3EP2 - chains X and L of the 9 polymer chains in the assembly; structure by electron microscopy, 9.00 A resolution (very low resolution: no residue pairs are listed; an interface is given only as per-side residue counts).

Chain X:
Molecule: Elongation factor Tu
Organism: Escherichia coli K12
Reference sequence: P0A6N1 (EFTU_ECOLI); residues 1-393 here correspond to UniProt positions 2-394 (UniProt number = residue number + 1)
Amino-acid sequence (393 residues; numbered 1 to 393; the number before each row is that of its first residue):
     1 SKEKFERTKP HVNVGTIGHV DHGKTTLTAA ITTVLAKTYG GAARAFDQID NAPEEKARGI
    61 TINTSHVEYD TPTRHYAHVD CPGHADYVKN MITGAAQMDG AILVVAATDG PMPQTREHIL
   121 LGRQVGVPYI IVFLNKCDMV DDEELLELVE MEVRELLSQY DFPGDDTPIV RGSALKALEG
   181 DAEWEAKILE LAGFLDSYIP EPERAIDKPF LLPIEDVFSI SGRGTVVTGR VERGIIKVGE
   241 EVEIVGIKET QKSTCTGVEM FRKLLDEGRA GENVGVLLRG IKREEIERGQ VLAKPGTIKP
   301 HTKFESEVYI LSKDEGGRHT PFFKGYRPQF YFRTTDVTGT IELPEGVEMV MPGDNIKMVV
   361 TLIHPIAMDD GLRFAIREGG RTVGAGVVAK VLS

Chain L:
Molecule: 30S ribosomal protein S12
Organism: Escherichia coli K12
Reference sequence: P0A7S3 (RS12_ECOLI); residues 1-123 here correspond to UniProt positions 2-124 (UniProt number = residue number + 1)
Amino-acid sequence (123 residues; numbered 1 to 123; the number before each row is that of its first residue):
     1 ATVNQLVRKP RARKVAKSNV PALEACPQKR GVCTRVYTTT PKKPNSALRK VCRVRLTNGF
    61 EVTSYIGGEG HNLQEHSVIL IRGGRVKDLP GVRYHTVRGA LDCSGVKDRK QARSKYGVKR
   121 PKA
Swiss-Prot annotation at these positions:
  - modified residue: Asp88 (3-methylthioaspartic acid), Lys107 (N6-acetyllysine)

Chain X / chain L interface:
Chains X and L do not touch in the deposited assembly.

Overview:
No residue of chain X is in contact with chain L.
Chain X is Elongation factor Tu and chain L is 30S ribosomal protein S12, both from Escherichia coli K12; the
structure, Model of Phe-tRNA(Phe) in the ribosomal pre-accommodated state revealed by cryo-EM, was determined
by electron microscopy, deposited together with 3EQ3 and 3EQ4.
